PDB entry 5AJA | X-ray diffraction, 2.65 A resolution | chains A and B of the 3 polymer chains in the assembly

[Chain A]
Name: Protein vprbp
Source organism: Homo sapiens
Notes: EC 2.7.11.1; fragment: wd40-repeat domain, residues 1058-1396
UniProtKB: Q9Y4B6 (VPRBP_HUMAN); numbering as in UniProt (aligned over 1058-1396)
Chain sequence (361 residues; row label = number of the first residue in the row):
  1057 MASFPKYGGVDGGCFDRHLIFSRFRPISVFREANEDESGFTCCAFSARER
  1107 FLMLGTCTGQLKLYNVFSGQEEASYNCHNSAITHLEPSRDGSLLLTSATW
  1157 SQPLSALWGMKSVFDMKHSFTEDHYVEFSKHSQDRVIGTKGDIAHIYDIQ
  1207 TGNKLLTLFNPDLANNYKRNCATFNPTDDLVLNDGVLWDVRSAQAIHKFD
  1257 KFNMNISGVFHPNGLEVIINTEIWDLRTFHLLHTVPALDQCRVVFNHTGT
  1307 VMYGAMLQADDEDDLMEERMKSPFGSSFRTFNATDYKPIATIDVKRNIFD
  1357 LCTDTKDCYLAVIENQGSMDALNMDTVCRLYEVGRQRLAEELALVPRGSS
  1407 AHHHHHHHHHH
Disordered / not traced: 1057-1074, 1316-1326, 1393-1417
Differences from the reference sequence: expression tag (1057, 1397-1417)
Swiss-Prot annotation at these positions:
  - motif: Val1242 to Ala1249 (DWD box 1), Glu1278 to Phe1285 (DWD box 2)
  - modified residue: Ser1328 (Phosphoserine)

[Chain B]
Name: Vpx protein
Source organism: Simian immunodeficiency virus
UniProtKB: Q7ZB17 (Q7ZB17_SIV); residue numbers follow UniProt; this construct covers 1-99
Chain sequence (102 residues; numbered -2 to 99; the number before each row is that of its first residue; numbers below 1 keep their minus sign (Gly-2 is residue -2)):
    -2 GPGMAERAPEAPEGAGEVGLEQWLETSLERINREARLHFHPEFLFRLWNT
    48 CVEHWHDRHQRSLDYAKYRYLLLMHKAMYTHMQQGCPCRNGRPRGPPPPG
    98 MA
Disordered / not traced: -2 to 1, 86-99
Differences from the reference sequence: expression tag (-2 to 0)
Bound ions: Zn2+: His35, His78, Cys83
Reported in the primary citation:
  - Zn2+ coordination: His35, His78, Cys83

[Interface between chain A and chain B]
Residue-residue contacts - 63 pairs, chain A then chain B:
  Glu1091(A) with Tyr65(B), hydrogen bond
  Asp1092(A) with Tyr62(B), hydrogen bond; Arg66(B)
  Glu1093(A) with Arg66(B), salt bridge; Lys73(B), salt bridge
  Ser1094(A) with Lys73(B)
  Gly1095(A) with Lys73(B)
  Thr1097(A) with Tyr76(B), hydrogen bond (backbone-side chain)
  Ser1102(A) with Glu3(B), hydrogen bond
  Ala1103(A) with Glu3(B)
  Arg1104(A) with Ala2(B), hydrogen bond (side chain-backbone); Glu3(B), hydrogen bond (backbone-side chain)
  Glu1105(A) with Glu3(B)
  Arg1106(A) with Glu3(B), hydrogen bond (side chain-backbone)
  Phe1107(A) with Glu3(B)
  Cys1113(A) with His72(B); Lys73(B)
  Thr1114(A) with Leu69(B); His72(B)
  Leu1119(A) with Ala5(B), hydrophobic
  Tyr1131(A) with Ala5(B); Pro6(B), hydrogen bond (side chain-backbone)
  Asn1135(A) with Arg27(B); His72(B), hydrogen bond (backbone-side chain)
  Ser1136(A) with His72(B)
  Ala1137(A) with Tyr76(B), hydrophobic
  Ile1138(A) with Tyr76(B)
  Thr1139(A) with Tyr76(B); Gln80(B)
  Thr1155(A) with Met75(B); Tyr76(B); Met79(B)
  Trp1156(A) with Ile28(B), hydrophobic; Glu31(B); His72(B); Met75(B)
  Met1166(A) with Pro6(B)
  Lys1167(A) with Arg4(B)
  Ser1168(A) with Pro6(B); Glu7(B), hydrogen bond (backbone-backbone)
  Val1169(A) with Glu7(B)
  Phe1170(A) with Pro6(B); Glu7(B), hydrogen bond (backbone-backbone); Pro9(B)
  Lys1224(A) with Gly82(B)
  Arg1225(A) with Gln80(B), hydrogen bond (side chain-backbone); Gln81(B), hydrogen bond (side chain-backbone)
  Asn1261(A) with Gln81(B)
  Leu1313(A) with Gln80(B); Gln81(B)
  Gln1314(A) with Gln81(B), hydrogen bond (backbone-side chain)
  Ala1315(A) with Gln81(B)
  Pro1329(A) with Thr77(B); Gln81(B)
  Phe1330(A) with Tyr76(B), hydrophobic; Thr77(B)
  Phe1355(A) with Tyr76(B), hydrogen bond (backbone-side chain)
  Ala1377(A) with Leu44(B), hydrophobic; Leu70(B)
  Leu1378(A) with His51(B); Trp52(B)
  Met1380(A) with Leu70(B), hydrophobic; Lys73(B), hydrogen bond (backbone-side chain)
Interface residues without a listed pair, chain A (43 interface residues in all): Ala1129, Ser1130, Asn1132
Interface residues without a listed pair, chain B (33 interface residues in all): Ala8, Ala12, Gly13, Thr47, Cys83, Pro84
Interface features reported in the paper:
  - residue pairs: Asn1135(A)-His72(B) (backbone contact)
  - interface residues, chain A: Asp1092(A), Ser1102(A), Arg1106(A), Tyr1131(A), Thr1155(A), Trp1156(A), Ser1168(A)
  - interface residues, chain B: Ala2(B), Glu3(B), Ala5(B), Pro6(B), Glu7(B), Tyr62(B), Tyr65(B), Lys73(B), Tyr76(B), Gln81(B)

[Overview]
Chain A and chain B form an interface of 43 and 33 residues respectively, with 16 hydrogen bonds and 2 salt
bridges. Polar pairs include Glu1093(A)-Arg66(B), Glu1093(A)-Lys73(B) and Glu1091(A)-Tyr65(B). The paper
describes a backbone contact between Asn1135(A) and His72(B). The paper reports interface residues Asp1092(A),
Ser1102(A) and Ala2(B) among others; Zn2+ coordination by His35(B), His78(B) and Cys83(B).
Here chain A is Protein vprbp (Homo sapiens) and chain B is Vpx protein (Simian immunodeficiency virus). Entry
5AJA (Crystal structure of mandrill SAMHD1 (amino acid residues 1-114) bound to Vpx isolated from mandrill and
...) was determined by X-ray diffraction.
